Entry 4QWL (X-ray diffraction, 2.60 A resolution); this record covers chains N and a of the 28 polymer chains in the assembly.

[Chain N]
Protein: Proteasome subunit beta type-1
Source organism: Saccharomyces cerevisiae
UniProt: P38624 (PSB1_YEAST); residues 1-196 here correspond to UniProt positions 20-215 (UniProt number = residue number + 19)
Amino-acid sequence (196 residues; row label = number of the first residue in the row):
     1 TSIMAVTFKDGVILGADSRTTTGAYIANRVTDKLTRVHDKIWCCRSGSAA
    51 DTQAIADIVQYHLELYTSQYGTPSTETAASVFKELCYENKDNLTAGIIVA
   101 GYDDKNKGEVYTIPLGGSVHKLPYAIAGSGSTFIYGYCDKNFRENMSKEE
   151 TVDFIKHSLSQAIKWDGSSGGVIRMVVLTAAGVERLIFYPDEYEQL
Glycans and other covalent adducts: CARFILZOMIB, bound form (3BV) linked to Thr1
Bound ions: Mg2+ site 1: Asp51, Asn92 (shared with 1 residue of chain H); Mg2+ site 2: Ile163, Asp166, Ser169
Residues lining bound ligands: CARFILZOMIB, bound form (3BV; N-{(2S)-2-[(morpholin-4-ylacetyl)amino]-4-phenylbutanoyl}-L-leucyl-N-[(2R,3S,4S)-1,3-dihydroxy-2,6-dimethylheptan-4-yl]-L-phenylalaninamide): Arg19, Thr20, Thr21, Thr22, Ala27, Lys33, Arg45, Ser46, Gly47, Ser48, Ala49, Asp51, Thr52, Thr94, Gly128, Ser129, Ser168
Curated features (UniProtKB/Swiss-Prot):
  - active site: Thr1 (Nucleophile)

[Chain a]
Protein: Proteasome subunit beta type-7
Source organism: Saccharomyces cerevisiae
UniProt: P30657 (PSB7_YEAST); residues -12 to 233 here correspond to UniProt positions 21-266 (UniProt number = residue number + 33)
Amino-acid sequence (246 residues; each row starts with the number of its first residue; numbers below 1 keep their minus sign (Thr-12 is residue -12)):
   -12 TQIANAGASPMVNTQQPIVTGTSVISMKYDNGVIIAADNLGSYGSLLRFN
    38 GVERLIPVGDNTVVGISGDISDMQHIERLLKDLVTENAYDNPLADAEEAL
    88 EPSYIFEYLATVMYQRRSKMNPLWNAIIVAGVQSNGDQFLRYVNLLGVTY
   138 SSPTLATGFGAHMANPLLRKVVDRESDIPKTTVQVAEEAIVNAMRVLYYR
   188 DARSSRNFSLAIIDKNTGLTFKKNLQVENMKWDFAKDIKGYGTQKI
Not modelled in the structure: -12 to 0

[Chain N / chain a interface]
Pairs across the interface - 61 pairs, chain N then chain a:
  Arg19(N) - Ala189(a)
  Ala24(N) - Phe146(a)
  Ala24(N) - Arg187(a)
  Ala24(N) - Asp188(a)
  Ala24(N) - Ala189(a)  hydrogen bond (backbone-backbone)
  Ala24(N) - Arg190(a)
  Tyr25(N) - Phe146(a)
  Tyr25(N) - Arg187(a)
  Ile26(N) - Tyr186(a)
  Ile26(N) - Arg187(a)  hydrogen bond (backbone-backbone)
  Ile26(N) - Asp188(a)
  Ile26(N) - Ala189(a)
  Ala27(N) - Arg187(a)  hydrogen bond (backbone-side chain)
  Asn28(N) - Arg187(a)
  Arg29(N) - Tyr186(a)
  Arg29(N) - Arg187(a)
  Arg29(N) - Lys218(a)  hydrogen bond (side chain-backbone)
  Arg29(N) - Trp219(a)
  Arg29(N) - Phe221(a)
  Val30(N) - Phe221(a)  hydrophobic
  Val30(N) - Ala222(a)  hydrophobic
  Val30(N) - Ile225(a)  hydrophobic
  Asp32(N) - Lys226(a)
  Asp32(N) - Gly227(a)  hydrogen bond (side chain-backbone)
  Leu34(N) - Gln231(a)
  Thr35(N) - Tyr228(a)
  Thr35(N) - Gln231(a)
  Arg36(N) - Gln231(a)  hydrogen bond (backbone-side chain)
  Arg36(N) - Ile233(a)
  Trp42(N) - Gln231(a)
  Trp42(N) - Ile233(a)
  Arg45(N) - Tyr228(a)
  Gln53(N) - Tyr228(a)  hydrogen bond (backbone-side chain)
  Ala56(N) - Tyr228(a)
  Asp57(N) - Tyr228(a)  hydrogen bond
  Phe133(N) - Leu33(a)  hydrophobic
  Lys164(N) - Leu34(a)
  Trp165(N) - Ser32(a)
  Trp165(N) - Leu33(a)
  Trp165(N) - Leu34(a)  hydrogen bond (backbone-backbone)
  Trp165(N) - Arg35(a)
  Asp166(N) - Ser32(a)
  Gly167(N) - Ser32(a)  hydrogen bond (backbone-backbone)
  Gly167(N) - Leu34(a)
  Gly167(N) - Ala189(a)
  Gly167(N) - Arg190(a)
  Gly171(N) - Trp219(a)
  Val172(N) - Trp219(a)  hydrophobic
  Arg174(N) - Ala222(a)  hydrogen bond (side chain-backbone)
  Arg174(N) - Ile225(a)
  Arg185(N) - Gln231(a)
  Arg185(N) - Ile233(a)  hydrogen bond (side chain-backbone)
  Ile187(N) - Ala222(a)  hydrophobic
  Ile187(N) - Lys223(a)
  Tyr189(N) - Trp219(a)
  Tyr189(N) - Asp220(a)
  Tyr189(N) - Lys223(a)
  Pro190(N) - Trp219(a)
  Asp191(N) - Arg193(a)  salt bridge
  Glu194(N) - Tyr185(a)  hydrogen bond
  Glu194(N) - Arg193(a)  salt bridge
Also at the interface, not in a pair above, chain N (34 interface residues in all): Thr21, Ile163, Ser168
Also at the interface, not in a pair above, chain a (26 interface residues in all): Met150, Met217

[Overview]
34 residues of chain N face 26 of chain a across their interface, with 13 hydrogen bonds and 2 salt bridges.
Polar pairs include Asp191(N)-Arg193(a), Glu194(N)-Arg193(a) and Ala27(N)-Arg187(a). Covalently linked
CARFILZOMIB, bound form: at Thr1(N). Curated annotation (UniProt) lists active-site residue Thr1(N) on chain
N.
Chain N is Proteasome subunit beta type-1 and chain a is Proteasome subunit beta type-7, both from
Saccharomyces cerevisiae; the structure, yCP beta5-A50V mutant in complex with carfilzomib, was determined by
X-ray diffraction together with 4QUX, 4QUY, 4QV0, 4QV1, 4QV3, 4QV4 and 42 further entries from the same study.
